PDB entry 5ERJ | X-ray diffraction, 1.45 A resolution | chain A

[Chain A]
Molecule: Ferritin light chain
Source organism: Equus caballus
UniProt: P02791 (FRIL_HORSE); residues 1-174 here correspond to UniProt positions 2-175 (UniProt number = residue number + 1)
Amino-acid sequence (174 residues; row label = number of the first residue in the row):
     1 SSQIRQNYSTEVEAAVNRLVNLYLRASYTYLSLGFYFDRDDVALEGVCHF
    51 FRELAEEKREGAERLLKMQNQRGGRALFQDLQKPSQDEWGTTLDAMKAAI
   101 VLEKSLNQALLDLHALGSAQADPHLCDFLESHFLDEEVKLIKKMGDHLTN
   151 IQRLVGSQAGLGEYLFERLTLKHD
Not modelled in the structure: 174
Metal / ion sites: Cd2+ site 1 near E11 (its only coordinating residue here); Cd2+ site 2 near E45 (its only coordinating residue here); Cd2+ site 3: E45, H49; Cd2+ site 4 near C48 (its only coordinating residue here); Cd2+ site 5: E53, E56; Cd2+ site 6: E56, E60; Cd2+ site 7 near E63 (its only coordinating residue here); Cd2+ site 8 near D80 (its only coordinating residue here); Cd2+ site 9 near E88 (its only coordinating residue here); Cd2+ site 10 near E130 (its only coordinating residue here); Cd2+ site 11 near S131 (its only coordinating residue here); Cd2+ site 12 near H132 (its only coordinating residue here); 1 more Cisplatin Pt sites not listed
Small-molecule neighbours: Cisplatin (CPT): R64, S131, H132, E136
UniProt features mapped onto this chain:
  - region: E53 to E60 (Catalytic site for iron oxidation)
  - binding site (Fe cation): E53, E56, E57, E60, E63
  - modified residue: S1 (N-acetylserine)

[Summary]
Bound to chain A: Cisplatin. E45 and H49 form the Cd2+ site 3. E53 and E56 coordinate Cd2+ site 5. From
UniProt: 5 Fe cation-binding residues.
Chain A is Ferritin light chain (Equus caballus); the structure, X-ray structure of cisplatin-encapsulated
horse spleen apoferritin, was determined by X-ray diffraction, deposited together with 5ERK.
